Entry 6THG (X-ray diffraction, 4.07 A resolution (low resolution: residue-level contacts below are approximate; hydrogen-bond / salt-bridge calls are withheld)); this record covers chains G and H of the 10 polymer chains in the assembly.

# Chain G
Molecule: Attachment glycoprotein
Source organism: Cedar virus
UniProtKB: A0A185KRV2 (A0A185KRV2_9MONO); numbering as in UniProt (aligned over 209-622)
Amino-acid sequence (426 residues; numbered 206 to 631; the number before each row is that of its first residue):
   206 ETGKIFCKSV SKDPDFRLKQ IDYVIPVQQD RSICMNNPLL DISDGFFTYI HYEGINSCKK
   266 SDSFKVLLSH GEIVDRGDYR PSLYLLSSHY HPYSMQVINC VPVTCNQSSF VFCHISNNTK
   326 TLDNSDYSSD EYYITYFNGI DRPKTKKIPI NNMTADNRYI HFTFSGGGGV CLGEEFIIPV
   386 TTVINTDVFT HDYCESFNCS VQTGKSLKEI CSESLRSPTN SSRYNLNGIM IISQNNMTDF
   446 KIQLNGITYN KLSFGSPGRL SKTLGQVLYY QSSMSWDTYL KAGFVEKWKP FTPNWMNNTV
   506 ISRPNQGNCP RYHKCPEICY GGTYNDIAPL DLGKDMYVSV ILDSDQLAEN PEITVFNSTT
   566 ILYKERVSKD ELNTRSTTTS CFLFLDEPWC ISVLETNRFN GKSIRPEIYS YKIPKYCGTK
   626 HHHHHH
Not modelled in the structure: 206-210, 626-631
Differences from the reference sequence: expression tag (206-208, 623-631)
Disulfide bonds: Cys-212/Cys-622, Cys-239/Cys-263, Cys-305/Cys-318, Cys-310/Cys-376, Cys-399/Cys-416, Cys-404/Cys-520, Cys-514/Cys-524, Cys-586/Cys-595
Glycans and other covalent adducts: N-acetylglucosamine (NAG) linked to Asn-311, Asn-425, Asn-502, Asn-562
What the authors report for this chain:
  - post-translational modification sites: Asn-425
  - specificity-determining residues: Tyr-525
  - post-translational modification sites: Asn-502 (by similarity / conservation)

# Chain H
Molecule: Ephrin-B1
Source organism: Homo sapiens
UniProtKB: P98172 (EFNB1_HUMAN); numbering as in UniProt (aligned over 29-167)
Amino-acid sequence (151 residues; each row starts with the number of its first residue):
    26 ETGAKNLEPV SWSSLNPKFL SGKGLVIYPK IGDKLDIICP RAEAGRPYEY YKLYLVRPEQ
    86 AAACSTVLDP NVLVTCNRPE QEIRFTIKFQ EFSPNYMGLE FKKHHDYYIT STSNGSLEGL
   146 ENREGGVCRT RTMKIIMKVG QDGTKHHHHH H
Not modelled in the structure: 26-30, 165-176
Differences from the reference sequence: expression tag (26-28, 168-176)
UniProt features mapped onto this chain:
  - glycosylation: Asn-139 (N-linked (GlcNAc...) asparagine)
  - natural variant: Pro-54 (P54L: In CFNS), Ile-62 (I62T: In CFNS), Leu-98 (L98S: In CFNS), Thr-111 (T111I: In CFNS), Gln-115 (Q115P: In CFNS), Pro-119 (P119H: In CFNS; P119S: In CFNS; P119T: In CFNS), Thr-137 (T137A: In CFNS), Ser-138 (S138F: In CFNS), Gly-151 (G151S: In CFNS; G151V: In CFNS), Cys-153 (C153S: In CFNS; C153Y: In CFNS), Thr-155 (T155P: In CFNS), Met-158 (M158I: In CFNS; M158V: In CFNS)
Disulfide bonds: Cys-64/Cys-101, Cys-89/Cys-153
Glycans and other covalent adducts: N-acetylglucosamine (NAG) linked to Asn-139
What the authors report for this chain:
  - specificity-determining residues: Tyr-121

# Interface between chain G and chain H
Residue-residue contacts (61; chain G residue first):
  Asn-261(G) / Lys-127(H)
  Ser-262(G) / Glu-125(H)
  Cys-263(G) / Glu-116(H)
  Cys-263(G) / Phe-117(H)
  Cys-263(G) / Glu-125(H)
  Lys-264(G) / Glu-125(H)
  Lys-325(G) / Asp-94(H)
  Ser-405(G) / Arg-103(H)
  Gln-407(G) / Asn-102(H)
  Thr-408(G) / Tyr-75(H)
  Thr-408(G) / Asn-102(H)
  Thr-408(G) / Leu-142(H)
  Thr-424(G) / Met-122(H)
  Phe-459(G) / Tyr-121(H)
  Pro-509(G) / Pro-119(H)
  Asn-510(G) / Pro-119(H)
  Asn-510(G) / Asn-120(H)
  Gln-511(G) / Phe-110(H)
  Gln-511(G) / Thr-111(H)
  Gln-511(G) / Ser-118(H)
  Gln-511(G) / Pro-119(H)
  Gly-512(G) / Val-99(H)
  Gly-512(G) / Arg-109(H)
  Gly-512(G) / Phe-110(H)
  Asn-513(G) / Val-99(H)
  Asn-513(G) / Thr-100(H)
  Asn-513(G) / Ile-108(H)
  His-518(G) / Arg-103(H)
  Glu-522(G) / Thr-100(H)
  Glu-522(G) / Asn-102(H)
  Glu-522(G) / Arg-103(H)
  Tyr-525(G) / Asn-120(H)
  Gly-526(G) / Pro-119(H)
  Gly-526(G) / Tyr-121(H)
  Gly-527(G) / Pro-119(H)
  Thr-528(G) / Pro-119(H)
  Gln-551(G) / Arg-109(H)
  Gln-551(G) / Phe-110(H)
  Gln-551(G) / Thr-111(H)
  Gln-551(G) / Pro-119(H)
  Leu-552(G) / Lys-59(H)
  Leu-552(G) / Thr-111(H)
  Leu-552(G) / Ile-112(H)
  Leu-552(G) / Lys-113(H)
  Ala-553(G) / Gln-115(H)
  Ala-553(G) / Pro-119(H)
  Glu-554(G) / Lys-113(H)
  Glu-554(G) / Gln-115(H)
  Glu-576(G) / Lys-113(H)
  Asn-578(G) / Gln-115(H)
  Asn-578(G) / Glu-116(H)
  Asn-578(G) / Phe-117(H)
  Arg-580(G) / Phe-117(H)
  Arg-580(G) / Ser-118(H)
  Arg-580(G) / Gly-123(H)
  Glu-600(G) / Phe-117(H)
  Thr-601(G) / Phe-117(H)
  Asn-602(G) / Glu-116(H)
  Asn-602(G) / Phe-117(H)
  Ile-609(G) / Glu-116(H)
  Ile-609(G) / Phe-117(H)
Interface residues without a listed pair, chain G (40 interface residues in all): Cys-239, Asn-241, Gly-409, Pro-423, Ser-426, Met-479, Cys-520, Asn-605
Interface residues without a listed pair, chain H (28 interface residues in all): Ile-56, Leu-93, Leu-98

# Summary
Chain G and chain H form an interface of 40 and 28 residues respectively. N-acetylglucosamine is covalently
linked to Asn-311(G), Asn-425(G), Asn-502(G) and Asn-562(G). N-acetylglucosamine is covalently linked to
Asn-139(H). From the paper: specificity determinants Tyr-525(G) and Tyr-121(H); modification sites Asn-425(G)
and Asn-502(G).
Chain G is Attachment glycoprotein (Cedar virus) and chain H is Ephrin-B1 (Homo sapiens); the structure, Cedar
Virus attachment glycoprotein (G) in complex with human ephrin-B1, was determined by X-ray diffraction
together with 6THB from the same study.
